9FSU - chains C and D of the 28 polymer chains in the assembly; structure by X-ray diffraction, 2.75 A resolution.

[Chain C]
Molecule: Proteasome subunit alpha type-4
Organism: Saccharomyces cerevisiae
UniProtKB: P40303 (PSA4_YEAST); residues -1 to 252 here correspond to UniProt positions 1-254 (UniProt number = residue number + 2)
Amino-acid sequence (254 residues; numbered -1 to 252; the number before each row is that of its first residue; numbers below 1 keep their minus sign (Met-1 is residue -1)):
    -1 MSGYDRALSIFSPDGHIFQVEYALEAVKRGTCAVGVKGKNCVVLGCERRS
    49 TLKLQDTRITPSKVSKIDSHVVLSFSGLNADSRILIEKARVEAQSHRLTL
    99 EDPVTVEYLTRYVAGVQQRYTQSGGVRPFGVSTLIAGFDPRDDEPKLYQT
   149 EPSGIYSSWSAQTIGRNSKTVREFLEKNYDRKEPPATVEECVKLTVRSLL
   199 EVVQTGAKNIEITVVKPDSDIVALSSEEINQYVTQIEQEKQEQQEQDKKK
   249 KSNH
Not modelled in the structure: -1 to 0, 242-252
Curated features (UniProtKB/Swiss-Prot):
  - modified residue: Thr58 (Phosphothreonine)

[Chain D]
Molecule: Proteasome subunit alpha type-5
Organism: Saccharomyces cerevisiae
UniProtKB: P32379 (PSA5_YEAST); residues -7 to 252 here correspond to UniProt positions 1-260 (UniProt number = residue number + 8)
Amino-acid sequence (260 residues; each row starts with the number of its first residue; numbers below 1 keep their minus sign (Met-7 is residue -7)):
    -7 MFLTRSEYDRGVSTFSPEGRLFQVEYSLEAIKLGSTAIGIATKEGVVLGV
    43 EKRATSPLLESDSIEKIVEIDRHIGCAMSGLTADARSMIEHARTAAVTHN
    93 LYYDEDINVESLTQSVCDLALRFGEGASGEERLMSRPFGVALLIAGHDAD
   143 DGYQLFHAEPSGTFYRYNAKAIGSGSEGAQAELLNEWHSSLTLKEAELLV
   193 LKILKQVMEEKLDENNAQLSCITKQDGFKIYDNEKTAELIKELKEKEAAE
   243 SPEEADVEMS
Not modelled in the structure: -7 to 0, 243-252

[Interface between chain C and chain D]
Pairs across the interface - 61 pairs, chain C then chain D:
  Asp3(C) - Glu117(D)
  Arg4(C) - Glu117(D)
  Ala5(C) - Val4(D)  hydrophobic
  Ala5(C) - Glu117(D)  hydrogen bond (backbone-side chain)
  Ala5(C) - Ser127(D)
  Ser7(C) - Ser127(D)  hydrogen bond (backbone-side chain)
  Ser7(C) - Arg128(D)
  Ile8(C) - Val4(D)  hydrophobic
  Ile8(C) - Gln15(D)
  Phe9(C) - Gln15(D)
  Phe9(C) - Tyr18(D)
  Phe9(C) - Ser19(D)
  Phe9(C) - Ala22(D)  hydrophobic
  Phe9(C) - Leu73(D)  hydrophobic
  Phe9(C) - Arg128(D)
  Phe9(C) - Pro129(D)
  Phe9(C) - Gly131(D)
  Ser10(C) - Tyr18(D)
  Pro11(C) - Tyr18(D)  hydrophobic
  Pro11(C) - Glu21(D)
  Asp12(C) - Glu21(D)
  Gly13(C) - Tyr18(D)
  Gly13(C) - Glu21(D)
  Gly13(C) - Ala22(D)
  His14(C) - Leu25(D)
  Ile15(C) - Leu73(D)  hydrophobic
  Ile15(C) - Arg128(D)
  Lys35(C) - Glu52(D)  salt bridge
  Gln116(C) - Ala75(D)
  Gln116(C) - Asp76(D)
  Gln116(C) - Arg128(D)
  Thr119(C) - Arg128(D)  hydrogen bond (backbone-side chain)
  Gln120(C) - Met126(D)
  Gln120(C) - Ser127(D)  hydrogen bond (backbone-backbone)
  Gln120(C) - Arg128(D)
  Gln120(C) - Phe130(D)
  Ser121(C) - Ser127(D)
  Gly122(C) - Ser127(D)
  Ser151(C) - Ala75(D)
  Gly152(C) - Ala75(D)
  Ile153(C) - Ala75(D)
  Ser155(C) - Leu51(D)
  Ser155(C) - Ser55(D)
  Ser156(C) - Leu51(D)
  Ser156(C) - Glu52(D)  hydrogen bond (backbone-backbone)
  Ser156(C) - Ser55(D)  hydrogen bond (backbone-side chain)
  Trp157(C) - Ser48(D)
  Trp157(C) - Leu50(D)
  Trp157(C) - Leu51(D)
  Trp157(C) - Glu52(D)
  Ser158(C) - Leu50(D)  hydrogen bond (backbone-backbone)
  Ser158(C) - Glu52(D)  hydrogen bond (backbone-side chain)
  Ala159(C) - Leu50(D)
  Leu173(C) - Leu50(D)  hydrophobic
  Glu174(C) - Ser48(D)  hydrogen bond
  Glu174(C) - Pro49(D)
  Glu174(C) - Leu50(D)
  Arg179(C) - Pro49(D)  hydrogen bond (side chain-backbone)
  Arg179(C) - Leu50(D)  hydrogen bond (side chain-backbone)
  Arg179(C) - Leu51(D)  hydrogen bond (side chain-backbone)
  Arg179(C) - Glu52(D)
Interface residues without a listed pair, chain C (32 interface residues in all): Tyr154, Arg170, Tyr177
Interface residues without a listed pair, chain D (29 interface residues in all): Asp1, Thr47, Glu57, Thr74, Arg78, Gly118

[Summary]
Chain C and chain D form an interface of 32 and 29 residues respectively, with 12 hydrogen bonds and 1 salt
bridge. Polar contacts include Lys35(C)-Glu52(D), Ala5(C)-Glu117(D) and Ser7(C)-Ser127(D).
Here chain C is Proteasome subunit alpha type-4 and chain D is Proteasome subunit alpha type-5, both from
Saccharomyces cerevisiae. Entry 9FSU (Yeast 20S proteasome with human beta1i (1-51) in complex with
epoxyketone inhibitor 16) was determined by X-ray diffraction together with 9FRW, 9FST, 9FSV, 9FT0 and 9FT1
from the same study.
